PDB entry 1MPS | X-ray diffraction, 2.55 A resolution | chains L and H of the 3 polymer chains in the assembly

Chain L:
Molecule: Photosynthetic reaction center
From: Rhodobacter sphaeroides
Notes: engineered mutation(s): CHAIN M, Y177F, F197R
Reference sequence: P02954 (RCEL_RHOSH); residues 1-281 here = UniProt positions 1-281
Chain sequence (281 residues; numbered 1 to 281; the number before each row is that of its first residue):
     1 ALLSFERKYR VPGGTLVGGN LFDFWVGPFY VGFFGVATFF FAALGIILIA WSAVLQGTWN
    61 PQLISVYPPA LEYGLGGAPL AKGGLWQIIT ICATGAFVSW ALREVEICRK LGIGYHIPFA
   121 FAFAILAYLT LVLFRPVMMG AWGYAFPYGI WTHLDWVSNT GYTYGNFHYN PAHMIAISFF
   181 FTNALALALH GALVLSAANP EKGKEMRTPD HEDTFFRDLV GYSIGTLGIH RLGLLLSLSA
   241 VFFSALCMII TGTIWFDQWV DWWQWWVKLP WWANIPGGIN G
Bound ions: bacteriochlorophyll a Mg site 1 near His153 (its only coordinating residue here); bacteriochlorophyll a Mg site 2 near His173 (its only coordinating residue here); Fe2+: His190, His230 (shared with 3 residues of chain M)
Residues lining bound ligands:
  - bacteriochlorophyll a (BCL), molecule 1: Phe97, Phe121, Ala124, Ile125, Ala127, Tyr128, Leu131, Trp156, Val157, Ser158, Thr160, Gly161, Tyr162, Asn166, Phe167, His168, His173, Ala176, Ile177, Phe180, Phe181, Ser244, Ala245, Cys247, Met248
  - bacteriochlorophyll a (BCL), molecule 2: Tyr128, Leu131, Phe146, Ile150, His153, Leu154, Trp156, Val157
  - bacteriochlorophyll a (BCL), molecule 3: Val157, Tyr162, His168, Phe181
  - bacteriochlorophyll a (BCL), molecule 4: His168, Met174, Ile177, Ser178, Phe181, Thr182, Leu185
  - bacteriopheophytin a (BPH), molecule 1: Thr38, Phe41, Ala42, Gly45, Ile49, Cys92, Ala93, Ala96, Phe97, Trp100, Glu104, Ile117, Ala120, Phe121, Phe123, Ala124, Tyr128, Tyr148, Gly149, Ile150, His153, Ser237, Leu238, Val241
  - bacteriopheophytin a (BPH), molecule 2: Phe181, Ala184, Leu185, Ala188, Leu189, Phe216, Leu219, Val220
  - ubiquinone-10 (U10), molecule 1: Phe29, Tyr30, Val31, Gly35, Thr38, Trp100, Arg103
  - ubiquinone-10 (U10), molecule 2: Ile175, Phe179, Leu185, Ala186, Phe216, Val220, Tyr222

Chain H:
Molecule: Photosynthetic reaction center
From: Rhodobacter sphaeroides
Notes: engineered mutation(s): CHAIN M, Y177F, F197R
Reference sequence: P11846 (RCEH_RHOSH); residue numbers follow UniProt; this construct covers 1-260
Chain sequence (260 residues; each row starts with the number of its first residue):
     1 MVGVTAFGNF DLASLAIYSF WIFLAGLIYY LQTENMREGY PLENEDGTPA ANQGPFPLPK
    61 PKTFILPHGR GTLTVPGPES EDRPIALART AVSEGFPHAP TGDPMKDGVG PASWVARRDL
   121 PELDGHGHNK IKPMKAAAGF HVSAGKNPIG LPVRGCDLEI AGKVVDIWVD IPEQMARFLE
   181 VELKDGSTRL LPMQMVKVQS NRVHVNALSS DLFAGIPTIK SPTEVTLLEE DKICGYVAGG
   241 LMYAAPKRKS VVAAMLAEYA
Unresolved in the structure: 1-10, 251-260

Chain L / chain H interface:
Contacting residue pairs - 63 pairs, chain L then chain H:
  Ala1(L) - Leu42(H)  hydrophobic
  Ala1(L) - Glu43(H)
  Ala1(L) - Ala50(H)  hydrophobic
  Ala1(L) - Glu94(H)
  Leu2(L) - Leu42(H)
  Leu2(L) - Glu43(H)  hydrogen bond (backbone-backbone)
  Leu3(L) - Gly39(H)
  Leu3(L) - Tyr40(H)  hydrophobic
  Leu3(L) - Leu42(H)  hydrophobic
  Ser4(L) - Gly39(H)  hydrogen bond (backbone-backbone)
  Ser4(L) - Glu43(H)
  Ser4(L) - Glu79(H)
  Ser4(L) - Glu81(H)
  Phe5(L) - Gly39(H)
  Phe5(L) - Glu81(H)
  Arg7(L) - Glu45(H)
  Arg7(L) - Leu87(H)
  Arg7(L) - Arg89(H)
  Arg7(L) - His98(H)
  Lys8(L) - Glu81(H)  salt bridge
  Lys8(L) - Ile85(H)
  Lys8(L) - Leu87(H)
  Lys8(L) - Val109(H)
  Lys8(L) - Gly110(H)  hydrogen bond (backbone-backbone)
  Lys8(L) - Ser113(H)
  Lys8(L) - Trp114(H)
  Tyr9(L) - Gly110(H)
  Tyr9(L) - Ser113(H)
  Arg10(L) - Pro97(H)
  Arg10(L) - His98(H)  hydrogen bond (backbone-backbone)
  Val11(L) - Pro97(H)
  Val11(L) - His98(H)
  Val11(L) - Gly110(H)
  Val11(L) - Pro111(H)
  Val11(L) - Tyr243(H)
  Pro12(L) - Pro97(H)
  Pro12(L) - His98(H)
  Gly13(L) - Met242(H)
  Gly14(L) - Met242(H)
  Asp23(L) - Pro97(H)
  Phe24(L) - Gly95(H)
  Phe24(L) - Phe96(H)  hydrophobic
  Trp25(L) - Gly95(H)  hydrogen bond (backbone-backbone)
  Trp25(L) - Pro97(H)
  Arg109(L) - Met242(H)
  Lys110(L) - Pro111(H)
  Lys110(L) - Met242(H)
  Ala198(L) - Phe64(H)
  Asn199(L) - Lys62(H)  hydrogen bond
  Gly203(L) - Ile65(H)
  Lys204(L) - Ile65(H)
  Glu205(L) - Ile65(H)
  Glu205(L) - Pro67(H)
  Glu205(L) - His68(H)
  Met206(L) - Ile65(H)  hydrogen bond (backbone-backbone)
  Met206(L) - Pro67(H)
  Thr208(L) - Gly125(H)
  Pro209(L) - Glu173(H)
  Asp210(L) - Asp124(H)
  Asp210(L) - Gly125(H)  hydrogen bond (side chain-backbone)
  Asp210(L) - Pro172(H)
  Asp213(L) - Glu173(H)
  Thr226(L) - Glu173(H)  hydrogen bond
Other interface residues (no listed pair), chain L (32 interface residues in all): Leu111, Gly112, Leu227
Other interface residues (no listed pair), chain H (41 interface residues in all): Pro41, Leu66, Arg83, Ala88, Ala99, Val115, Lys130, Met175, Ala238

Summary:
Chain L and chain H form an interface of 32 and 41 residues respectively, with 9 hydrogen bonds and 1 salt
bridge. Polar contacts include Lys8(L)-Glu81(H), Asn199(L)-Lys62(H) and Asp210(L)-Gly125(H). Ligands of chain
L: 4 copies of bacteriochlorophyll a, bacteriopheophytin a and ubiquinone-10.
Chain L is Photosynthetic reaction center and chain H is Photosynthetic reaction center, both from Rhodobacter
sphaeroides; the structure, Photosynthetic reaction center mutant with phe M 197 replaced with arg and tyr M
177 replaced ..., was determined by X-ray diffraction.
